PDB entry 1GLI | X-ray diffraction, 2.50 A resolution | chains A and B of the 4 polymer chains in the assembly

# Chain A
Name: Deoxyhemoglobin
Source organism: Homo sapiens
UniProt: P69905 (HBA_HUMAN); residue numbers follow UniProt; this construct covers 2-141
Sequence (141 residues; numbered 1 to 141; the number before each row is that of its first residue):
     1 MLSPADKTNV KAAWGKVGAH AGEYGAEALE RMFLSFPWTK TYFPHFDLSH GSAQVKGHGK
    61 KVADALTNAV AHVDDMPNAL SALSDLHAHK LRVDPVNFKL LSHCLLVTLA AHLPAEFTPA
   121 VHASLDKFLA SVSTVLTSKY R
Differences from the reference sequence: engineered mutation Trp38 (Thr in P69905)
Metal / ion sites: heme Fe near His87 (its only coordinating residue here)
Small-molecule neighbours: heme (HEM): Met32, Thr39, Tyr42, Phe43, His45, Phe46, His58, Lys61, Val62, Ala65, Leu66, Leu83, Leu86, His87, Leu91, Val93, Asn97, Phe98, Leu101, Val132, Leu136
Swiss-Prot annotation at these positions:
  - site: Lys61 (Not glycated)
  - natural variant: Asp6 (A6D: In J-Toronto; this construct carries the variant), Ala13 (A13D: In J-Paris 1/J-Aljezur), Glu27 (A27E: In Shenyang; this construct carries the variant), Lys61 (K61N: In Zambia; deletion: In Clinic), Asp64 (A64D: In Pontoise; this construct carries the variant), Asp75 (D75A: In Lille; D75G: In Chapel Hill; D75N: In G-Pest), Ala111 (A111D: In Petah Tikva)

# Chain B
Name: Deoxyhemoglobin
Source organism: Homo sapiens
Notes: engineered mutation(s): V1M, CHAIN A, C, T38W
UniProt: P68871 (HBB_HUMAN); residues 2-146 here = UniProt positions 2-146
Sequence (146 residues; row label = number of the first residue in the row):
     1 MHLTPEEKSA VTALWGKVNV DEVGGEALGR LLVVYPWTQR FFESFGDLST PDAVMGNPKV
    61 KAHGKKVLGA FSDGLAHLDN LKGTFATLSE LHCDKLHVDP ENFRLLGNVL VCVLAHHFGK
   121 EFTPPVQAAY QKVVAGVANA LAHKYH
Metal / ion sites: heme Fe near His92 (its only coordinating residue here)
Small-molecule neighbours: heme (HEM): Leu31, Thr38, Phe41, Phe42, His63, Lys66, Val67, Ala70, Phe71, Phe85, Leu88, Leu91, His92, Leu96, Val98, Asn102, Phe103, Leu106, Val137, Leu141
Swiss-Prot annotation at these positions:
  - natural variant: Leu3 (H3L: In Graz; this construct carries the variant), Glu7 (E7A: In G-Makassar; E7K: In Hb C; E7Q: In Machida; E7V: In SKCA), Lys8 (E8K: In G-Siriraj; this construct carries the variant), Val11 (A11V: In Iraq-Halabja; this construct carries the variant), Gly16 (W16G: In Randwick; this construct carries the variant), Val23 (E23V: In D-Granada; this construct carries the variant), Gly24 (V24G: In Miyashiro; this construct carries the variant), Gly25 (G25D: In Moscva; G25R: In Riverdale-Bronx; G25V: In Savannah), Leu32 (L32P: In Yokohama), Val33 (L33V: In Muscat; this construct carries the variant), Arg40 (Q40R: In Tianshui; this construct carries the variant), Phe42 (F42Y: In Mequon; deletion: In Bruxelles), 11 further natural variant entries in UniProt

# Chain A / chain B interface
Residue-residue contacts (35; chain A residue first):
  Arg31(A) with Phe122(B), hydrogen bond (side chain-backbone); Thr123(B); Pro124(B); Gln127(B), hydrogen bond
  Leu34(A) with Pro124(B), hydrophobic; Pro125(B); Ala128(B)
  Ser35(A) with Gln127(B); Ala128(B); Gln131(B)
  Phe36(A) with Gln131(B)
  His103(A) with Asn108(B), hydrogen bond (side chain-backbone); Gln131(B)
  Cys104(A) with Gln127(B)
  Val107(A) with Val111(B), hydrophobic; Ala115(B); Gln127(B)
  Ala110(A) with Cys112(B); Ala115(B); His116(B)
  Ala111(A) with Ala115(B); Gly119(B)
  Pro114(A) with His116(B), hydrogen bond (backbone-side chain)
  Phe117(A) with Arg30(B), hydrogen bond (backbone-side chain); His116(B)
  Thr118(A) with Arg30(B), hydrogen bond (backbone-side chain)
  Pro119(A) with Arg30(B); Val33(B); Met55(B), hydrophobic
  His122(A) with Arg30(B); Val34(B); Cys112(B)
  Ala123(A) with Val34(B), hydrophobic
  Asp126(A) with Val34(B); Tyr35(B), hydrogen bond
Also at the interface, not in a pair above, chain A (20 interface residues in all): Glu30, Leu106, Leu113, Ala120
Also at the interface, not in a pair above, chain B (20 interface residues in all): Pro51, Lys120

# Summary
The chain A/chain B interface involves 20 residues from each chain, with 7 hydrogen bonds. Among the polar
pairs are Arg31(A)-Phe122(B), Arg31(A)-Gln127(B) and His103(A)-Asn108(B). Ligands of chain A: heme. Bound to
chain B: heme.
Chain A is Deoxyhemoglobin and chain B is Deoxyhemoglobin, both from Homo sapiens; the structure,
Deoxyhemoglobin T38W (alpha chains), V1G (alpha and beta chains), was determined by X-ray diffraction.
